3ISM - chains B and C of the 3 polymer chains in the assembly; structure by X-ray diffraction, 2.20 A resolution.

# Chain B
Name: CG8862
From: Drosophila melanogaster
UniProtKB: Q7JXB9 (Q7JXB9_DROME); numbering as in UniProt (aligned over 56-310)
Chain sequence (267 residues; each row starts with the number of its first residue):
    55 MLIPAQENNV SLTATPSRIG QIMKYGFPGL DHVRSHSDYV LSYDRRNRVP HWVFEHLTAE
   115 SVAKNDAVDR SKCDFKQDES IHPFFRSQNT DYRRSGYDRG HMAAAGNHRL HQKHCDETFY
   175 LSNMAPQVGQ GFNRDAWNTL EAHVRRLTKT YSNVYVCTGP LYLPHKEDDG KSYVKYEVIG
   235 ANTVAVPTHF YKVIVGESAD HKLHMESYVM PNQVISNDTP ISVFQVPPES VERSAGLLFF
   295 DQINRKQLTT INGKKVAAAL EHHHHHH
Disordered / not traced: 55-64, 312-321
Construct notes: initiating methionine (55); expression tag (311-321)
Bound ions: Mg2+ near N187 (its only coordinating residue here)
From the paper describing this entry:
  - catalytic residues: H155, N187
  - catalytic residues: R124 (proposed by the authors, not directly observed)

# Chain C
Name: CG4930
From: Drosophila melanogaster
Notes: EC 3.6.1.3
UniProtKB: Q9V3V9 (Q9V3V9_DROME); residues 1-359 here = UniProt positions 1-359
Chain sequence (359 residues; numbered 1 to 359; the number before each row is that of its first residue):
     1 MAKRKAEDTQ SDKMATAEKV AQNDYTIGLV DPVKDYQKLI ETRVQVDEIV DDDVTKENFD
    61 RTAAAARDVI WRLLFDEAGT SQSNTEKASQ LLEEYRGDAC FYDPTPYNEW IVKLRDEVLK
   121 KELLDFWRDV LVKKQLGPCW SRDSDLFDSD DTPPLEFYAH AGCTAPFAAS LKVRAALEEQ
   181 ASLDQDGPAT PTTPGELSAD DAAALSGEFE ATLTKENPLE EYRTLMKRFV LTKIIVPDSV
   241 HQASVKKIAA AAREIIWKLL FDGTPSAEDQ NKAAELLQEY KGDAGFYGPD DYNSWIFNLR
   301 DEVLTKELLD FWRDKMVKME LGPSCARDSD YYDNEDPLPF EFYEKAGCKA PFEGPVNDD
Disordered / not traced: 1-20, 175-218, 231-233, 354-359
Construct notes: engineered mutation A2 (Ser in Q9V3V9)
From the paper describing this entry:
  - Mg2+ coordination through a water molecule: D333

# How chain B and chain C interact
Residue-residue contacts (32):
  R124(B) with Y331(C), hydrogen bond (side chain-backbone); Y332(C); D336(C), salt bridge
  S125(B) with D290(C), hydrogen bond
  C127(B) with Y331(C)
  D128(B) with Y331(C)
  F129(B) with D330(C); Y331(C)
  Q131(B) with V236(C); P237(C)
  P137(B) with I235(C), hydrophobic
  N143(B) with F286(C)
  R147(B) with F286(C); Y287(C), hydrogen bond
  D152(B) with D330(C)
  R153(B) with F286(C), hydrogen bond (side chain-backbone); D330(C), salt bridge; Y331(C)
  R188(B) with A326(C), hydrogen bond (side chain-backbone); R327(C); D328(C); S329(C); D330(C); Y332(C); D333(C); N334(C), hydrogen bond (backbone-backbone)
  D189(B) with N334(C), hydrogen bond
  N192(B) with D333(C), hydrogen bond; N334(C); E335(C), hydrogen bond
  A196(B) with E335(C)
  R199(B) with E335(C), salt bridge
Also at the interface, not in a pair above, chain B (21 interface residues in all): K130, R140, Y146, R148, N187
Also at the interface, not in a pair above, chain C (22 interface residues in all): D238, Q242, E279, D283, G288
The authors on this interface:
  - residue pairs: F129(B)-Y331(C) (pi stacking), D330(C)-R153(B) (salt bridge), D336(C)-R124(B) (salt bridge)

# In short
21 residues of chain B face 22 of chain C across their interface, with 9 hydrogen bonds and 3 salt bridges.
Polar contacts include R124(B)-D336(C), R153(B)-D330(C) and R199(B)-E335(C). The authors report pi stacking
between F129(B) and Y331(C); salt bridges between D330(C) and R153(B) and D336(C) and R124(B). From the paper:
catalytic residues H155(B), N187(B) and R124(B); water-mediated Mg2+ coordination by D333(C).
Chain B is CG8862 and chain C is CG4930, both from Drosophila melanogaster; the structure, Crystal structure
of the EndoG/EndoGI complex: Mechanism of EndoG inhibition, was determined by X-ray diffraction.
